PDB entry 9G25 | electron microscopy, 2.89 A resolution | chains 4 and F of the 14 polymer chains in the assembly

Chain 4:
Molecule: snR30
Source organism: Saccharomyces cerevisiae
Sequence (609 nucleotides; numbered 1 to 609; the number before each row is that of its first residue):
     1 AACCAUAGUCUCGUGCUAGUUCGGUACUAUACAGGGAAGGGAAGUCACUC
    51 GCAUACGUGUGUGUGCAUUUCUUGCUAUUGCUGCUUAGCUUCUCUAAAAC
   101 ACUGGGCUAGCGUUUUUCAACGCUCGAGAGGCAGAGUCUCAAGGAGCCUC
   151 CAAUGGGCCUCACGUAUUCAUCUAGAUGGCGCUUCGGACAACGGCAUCAC
   201 AUAAGAGAUGCAGCUCCUGACUUCUCCUCUGAUCUUCGUGAUCAGAGUUU
   251 UGAGUCGUCAGACUACGAGCAGUUUCUCUUAGUCGUUGCAUCGGGUGCUG
   301 UUGCCUUAACGAUGUGUAUAUGGGGUUCGGGGGCUGUUGCCAUGAUAUAU
   351 AUGGAUGAGACAGAAGUGGCCCCGUUGACGAGUUUAACUUAGAUUAAGUA
   401 GGACGCAUGAUCUUGAGCUCUUUUCCUAUACUUUGUCCUAUGGCCAGCUU
   451 UCUCCUUAUUACGAAGAGAUUGCGGGAUGUGGGUGCAGAGUGGGAAAAUC
   501 UGAGUUCGGUCAUCUUUGUUGUUCGUCCUACCGCAGUAUAUUCCUAAACA
   551 CUAUGAAAUGACCCUAGUUGGUCCAUGAUCAUUUGGGUAAAACCAUACUG
   601 CAGACAUCU
Not modelled in the structure: 1-4, 14-116, 152-328, 383-386, 403-526

Chain F:
Molecule: H/ACA ribonucleoprotein complex subunit NOP10
Source organism: Saccharomyces cerevisiae
UniProtKB: Q6Q547 (NOP10_YEAST); numbering as in UniProt (aligned over 1-58)
Sequence (58 residues; numbered 1 to 58; the number before each row is that of its first residue):
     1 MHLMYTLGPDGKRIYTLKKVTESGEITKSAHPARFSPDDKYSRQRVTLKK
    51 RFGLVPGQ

Chain 4 / chain F interface:
Residue-residue contacts (8):
  A133(4) - Ser36(F)  hydrogen bond to the phosphate
  A133(4) - Pro37(F)  sugar contact
  A133(4) - Asp38(F)  hydrogen bond to the sugar
  G134(4) - Ser36(F)  phosphate contact
  G134(4) - Asp38(F)  sugar contact
  G353(4) - His2(F)  salt bridge to the phosphate
  G357(4) - Arg34(F)  salt bridge to the phosphate
  A358(4) - Arg34(F)  salt bridge to the phosphate

In short:
The chain 4/chain F interface involves 5 residues from each chain, with 2 hydrogen bonds and 3 salt bridges.
Among the polar pairs are A133(4)-Asp38(F), A133(4)-Ser36(F) and G353(4)-His2(F).
Here chain 4 is snR30 and chain F is H/ACA ribonucleoprotein complex subunit NOP10, both from Saccharomyces
cerevisiae. Entry 9G25 (snR30 snoRNP - State 1 - Utp23-Krr1-deltaC3) was determined by electron microscopy
together with 9G28 from the same study.
